7PE7 - chains B and E of the 10 polymer chains in the assembly; structure by electron microscopy, 3.41 A resolution.

[Chain B]
Name: Serine/threonine-protein kinase mTOR
Organism: Homo sapiens
Notes: EC 2.7.11.1
UniProtKB: P42345 (MTOR_HUMAN); numbering as in UniProt; present here: 1-246, 259-2549
Chain sequence (2571 residues; row label = number of the first residue in the row; note: 12 numbers in that range are skipped by the numbering (no residue carries them; nothing is unmodelled there); a row labelled like 246A-246Z holds insertion residues (246A, then the next letters in order)):
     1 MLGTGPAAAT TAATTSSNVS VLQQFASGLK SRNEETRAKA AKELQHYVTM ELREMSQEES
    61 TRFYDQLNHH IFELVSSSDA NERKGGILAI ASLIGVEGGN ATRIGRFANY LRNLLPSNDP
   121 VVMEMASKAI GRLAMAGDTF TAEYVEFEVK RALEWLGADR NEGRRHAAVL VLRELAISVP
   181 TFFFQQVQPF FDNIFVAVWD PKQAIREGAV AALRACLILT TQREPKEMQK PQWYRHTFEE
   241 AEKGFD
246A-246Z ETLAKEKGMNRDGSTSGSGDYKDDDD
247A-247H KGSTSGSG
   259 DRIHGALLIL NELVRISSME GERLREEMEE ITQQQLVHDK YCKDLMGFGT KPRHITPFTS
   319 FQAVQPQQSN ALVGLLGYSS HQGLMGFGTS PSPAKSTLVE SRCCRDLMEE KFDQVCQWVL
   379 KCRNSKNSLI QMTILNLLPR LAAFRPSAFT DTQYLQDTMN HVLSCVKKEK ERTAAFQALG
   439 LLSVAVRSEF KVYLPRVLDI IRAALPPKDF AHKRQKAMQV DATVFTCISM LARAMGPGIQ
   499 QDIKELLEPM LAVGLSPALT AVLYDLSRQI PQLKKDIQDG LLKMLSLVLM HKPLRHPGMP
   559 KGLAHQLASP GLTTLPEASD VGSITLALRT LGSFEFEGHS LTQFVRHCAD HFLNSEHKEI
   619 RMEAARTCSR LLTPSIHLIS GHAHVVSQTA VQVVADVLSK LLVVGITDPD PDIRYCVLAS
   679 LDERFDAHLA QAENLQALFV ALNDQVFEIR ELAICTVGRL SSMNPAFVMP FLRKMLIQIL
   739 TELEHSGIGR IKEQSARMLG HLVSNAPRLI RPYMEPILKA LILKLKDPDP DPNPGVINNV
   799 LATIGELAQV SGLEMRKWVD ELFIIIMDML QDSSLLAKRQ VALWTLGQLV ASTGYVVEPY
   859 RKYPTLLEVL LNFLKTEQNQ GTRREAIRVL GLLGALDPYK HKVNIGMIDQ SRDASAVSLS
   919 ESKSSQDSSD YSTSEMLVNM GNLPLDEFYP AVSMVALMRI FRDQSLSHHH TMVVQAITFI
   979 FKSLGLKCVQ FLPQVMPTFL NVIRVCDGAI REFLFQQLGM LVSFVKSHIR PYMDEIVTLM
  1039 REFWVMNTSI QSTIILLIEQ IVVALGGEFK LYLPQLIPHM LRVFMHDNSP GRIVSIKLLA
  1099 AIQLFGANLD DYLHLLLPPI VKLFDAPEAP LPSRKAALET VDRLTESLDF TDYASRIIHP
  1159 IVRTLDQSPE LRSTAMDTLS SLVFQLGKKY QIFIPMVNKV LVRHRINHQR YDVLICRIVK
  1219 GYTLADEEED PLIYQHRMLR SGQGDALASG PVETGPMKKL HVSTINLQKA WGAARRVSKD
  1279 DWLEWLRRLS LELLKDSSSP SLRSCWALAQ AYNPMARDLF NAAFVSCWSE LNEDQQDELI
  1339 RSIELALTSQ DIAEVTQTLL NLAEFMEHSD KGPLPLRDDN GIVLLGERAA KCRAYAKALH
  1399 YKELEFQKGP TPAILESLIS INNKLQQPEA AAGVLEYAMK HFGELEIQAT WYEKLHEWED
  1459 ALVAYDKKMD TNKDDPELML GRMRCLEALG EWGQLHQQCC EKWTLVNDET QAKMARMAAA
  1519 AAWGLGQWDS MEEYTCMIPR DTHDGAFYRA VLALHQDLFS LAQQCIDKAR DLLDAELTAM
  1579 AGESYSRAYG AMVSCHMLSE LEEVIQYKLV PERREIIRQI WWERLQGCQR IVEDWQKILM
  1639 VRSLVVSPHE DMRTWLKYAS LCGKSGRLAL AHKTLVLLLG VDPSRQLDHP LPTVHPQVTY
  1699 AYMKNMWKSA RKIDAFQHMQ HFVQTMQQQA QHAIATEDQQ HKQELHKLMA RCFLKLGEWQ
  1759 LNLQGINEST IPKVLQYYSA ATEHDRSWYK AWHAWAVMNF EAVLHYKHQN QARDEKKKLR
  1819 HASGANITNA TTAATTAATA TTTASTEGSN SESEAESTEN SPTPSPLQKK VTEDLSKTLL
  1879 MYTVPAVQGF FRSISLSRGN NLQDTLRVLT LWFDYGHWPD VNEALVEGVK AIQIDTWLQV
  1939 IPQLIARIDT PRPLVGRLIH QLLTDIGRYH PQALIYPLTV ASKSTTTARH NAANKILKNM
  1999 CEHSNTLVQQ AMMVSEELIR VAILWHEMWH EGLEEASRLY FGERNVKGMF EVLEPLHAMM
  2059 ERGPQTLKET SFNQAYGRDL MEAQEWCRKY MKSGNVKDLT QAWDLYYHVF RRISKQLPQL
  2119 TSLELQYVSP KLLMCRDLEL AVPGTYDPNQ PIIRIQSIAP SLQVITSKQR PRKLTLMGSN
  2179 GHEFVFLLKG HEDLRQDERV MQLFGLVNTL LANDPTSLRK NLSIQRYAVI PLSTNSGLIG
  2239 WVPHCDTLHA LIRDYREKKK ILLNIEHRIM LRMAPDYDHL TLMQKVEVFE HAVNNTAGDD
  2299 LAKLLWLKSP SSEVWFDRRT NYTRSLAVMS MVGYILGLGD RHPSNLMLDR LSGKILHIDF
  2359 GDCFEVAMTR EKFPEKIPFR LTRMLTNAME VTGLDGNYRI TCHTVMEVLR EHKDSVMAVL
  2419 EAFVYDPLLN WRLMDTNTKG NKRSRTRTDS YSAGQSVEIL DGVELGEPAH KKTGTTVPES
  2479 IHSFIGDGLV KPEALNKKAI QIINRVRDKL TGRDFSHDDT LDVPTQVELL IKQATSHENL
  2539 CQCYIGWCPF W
Unresolved in the structure: 1-16, 31-36, 54-59, 75-81, 157-161, 224-232, 246A-246Z, 247A-247H, 290-303, 318-355, 381-385, 405-409, 467-477, 492-496, 550-579, 596-598, 634-643, 787-790, 904-928, 1239-1262, 1811-1872, 2434-2491
Differences from the reference sequence: insertion (246M-246Z, 247A-247H)
UniProt features mapped onto this chain:
  - region: Val2162 to Arg2168 (G-loop), Lys2258 to Gly2296 (Interaction with MLST8), Gly2335 to Asn2343 (Catalytic loop), His2355 to Thr2380 (Activation loop)
  - binding site (1D-myo-inositol hexakisphosphate): Lys1662, Lys1702, Arg1749
  - binding site (ATP): Ser2165, Gln2167, Leu2185, Lys2187, Glu2190, Tyr2225, Gly2238, Trp2239, Val2240, Thr2245, Met2345, Ile2356
  - binding site (Mg(2+)): Asn2343, Asp2357
  - modified residue: Met1 (N-acetylmethionine), Ser567 (Phosphoserine), Thr1162 (Phosphothreonine), Lys1218 (N6-acetyllysine), Ser1261 (Phosphoserine), Ser2159 (Phosphoserine), Thr2164 (Phosphothreonine), Thr2173 (Phosphothreonine), Thr2446 (Phosphothreonine), Ser2448 (Phosphoserine), Ser2478 (Phosphoserine), Ser2481 (Phosphoserine)
  - cross-link: Lys2066 (Glycyl lysine isopeptide (Lys-Gly) (interchain with G-Cter in ubiquitin))
  - natural variant: Ala8 (A8S: In a lung large cell carcinoma sample), Met135 (M135T: In a metastatic melanoma sample), Arg624 (R624H: In FCORD2; uncertain significance), Asp1376 (D1376E: Found in a patient with focal epilepsy; uncertain significance), Tyr1450 (Y1450D: In FCORD2), Trp1456 (W1456G: In FCORD2), Ala1459 (A1459D: In FCORD2; A1459S: In FCORD2; uncertain significance), Leu1460 (L1460P: In FCORD2), Cys1483 (C1483R: In FCORD2), Trp1490 (W1490R: In SKS), Met1595 (M1595I: In SKS), Arg1709 (R1709H: In FCORD2; uncertain significance), 13 further natural variant entries in UniProt
  - mutagenesis: Lys2066 (K2066R: Complete loss ubiquitination by the SCF(FBXO22) complex), Ser2159 (S2159A: Reduces mTORC1-associated S-2481 autophosphorylation; when associated with A-2164. Reduced activity of the mTORC1 complex; S2159D: Mimics phosphorylation ...), Thr2164 (T2164A: Reduces mTORC1-associated S-2481 autophosphorylation; when associated with A-2159; T2164E: Stronger phosphorylation of RPS6KB1; when associated with D-2159), Thr2173 (T2173A: Increased mTOR kinase activity), His2340 (H2340A: Barely detectable kinase activity), Asp2357 (D2357E: Kinase-dead mutant, loss of interaction with TM4SF5 and loss of lysosome membrane localization; when associated with I-2364), Val2364 (V2364I: Kinase-dead mutant, loss of interaction with TM4SF5 and loss of lysosome membrane localization; when associated with E-2357)

[Chain E]
Name: Rapamycin-insensitive companion of mTOR
Organism: Homo sapiens
UniProtKB: Q6R327 (RICTR_HUMAN); residues 1-1708 here = UniProt positions 1-1708
Chain sequence (1708 residues; each row starts with the number of its first residue):
     1 MAAIGRGRSL KNLRVRGRND SGEENVPLDL TREPSDNLRE ILQNVARLQG VSNMRKLGHL
    61 NNFTKLLCDI GHSEEKLGFH YEDIIICLRL ALLNEAKEVR AAGLRALRYL IQDSSILQKV
   121 LKLKVDYLIA RCIDIQQSNE VERTQALRLV RKMITVNASL FPSSVTNSLI AVGNDGLQER
   181 DRMVRACIAI ICELALQNPE VVALRGGLNT ILKNVIDCQL SRINEALITT ILHLLNHPKT
   241 RQYVRADVEL ERILAPYTDF HYRHSPDTAE GQLKEDREAR FLASKMGIIA TFRSWAGIIN
   301 LCKPGNSGIQ SLIGVLCIPN MEIRRGLLEV LYDIFRLPLP VVTEEFIEAL LSVDPGRFQD
   361 SWRLSDGFVA AEAKTILPHR ARSRPDLMDN YLALILSAFI RNGLLEGLVE VITNSDDHIS
   421 VRATILLGEL LHMANTILPH SHSHHLHCLP TLMNMAASFD IPKEKRLRAS AALNCLKRFH
   481 EMKKRGPKPY SLHLDHIIQK AIATHQKRDQ YLRVQKDIFI LKDTEEALLI NLRDSQVLQH
   541 KENLEWNWNL IGTILKWPNV NLRNYKDEQL HRFVRRLLYF YKPSSKLYAN LDLDFAKAKQ
   601 LTVVGCQFTE FLLESEEDGQ GYLEDLVKDI VQWLNASSGM KPERSLQNNG LLTTLSQHYF
   661 LFIGTLSCHP HGVKMLEKCS VFQCLLNLCS LKNQDHLLKL TVSSLDYSRD GLARVILSKI
   721 LTAATDACRL YATKHLRVLL RANVEFFNNW GIELLVTQLH DKNKTISSEA LDILDEACED
   781 KANLHALIQM KPALSHLGDK GLLLLLRFLS IPKGFSYLNE RGYVAKQLEK WHREYNSKYV
   841 DLIEEQLNEA LTTYRKPVDG DNYVRRSNQR LQRPHVYLPI HLYGQLVHHK TGCHLLEVQN
   901 IITELCRNVR TPDLDKWEEI KKLKASLWAL GNIGSSNWGL NLLQEENVIP DILKLAKQCE
   961 VLSIRGTCVY VLGLIAKTKQ GCDILKCHNW DAVRHSRKHL WPVVPDDVEQ LCNELSSIPS
  1021 TLSLNSESTS SRHNSESESV PSSMFILEDD RFGSSSTSTF FLDINEDTEP TFYDRSGPIK
  1081 DKNSFPFFAS SKLVKNRILN SLTLPNKKHR SSSDPKGGKL SSESKTSNRR IRTLTEPSVD
  1141 FNHSDDFTPI STVQKTLQLE TSFMGNKHIE DTGSTPSIGE NDLKFTKNFG TENHRENTSR
  1201 ERLVVESSTS SHMKIRSQSF NTDTTTSGIS SMSSSPSRET VGVDATTMDT DCGSMSTVVS
  1261 TKTIKTSHYL TPQSNHLSLS KSNSVSLVPP GSSHTLPRRA QSLKAPSIAT IKSLADCNFS
  1321 YTSSRDAFGY ATLKRLQQQR MHPSLSHSEA LASPAKDVLF TDTITMKANS FESRLTPSRF
  1381 MKALSYASLD KEDLLSPINQ NTLQRSSSVR SMVSSATYGG SDDYIGLALP VDINDIFQVK
  1441 DIPYFQTKNI PPHDDRGARA FAHDAGGLPS GTGGLVKNSF HLLRQQMSLT EIMNSIHSDA
  1501 SLFLESTEDT GLQEHTDDNC LYCVCIEILG FQPSNQLSAI CSHSDFQDIP YSDWCEQTIH
  1561 NPLEVVPSKF SGISGCSDGV SQEGSASSTK STELLLGVKT IPDDTPMCRI LLRKEVLRLV
  1621 INLSSSVSTK CHETGLLTIK EKYPQTFDDI CLYSEVSHLL SHCTFRLPCR RFIQELFQDV
  1681 QFLQMHEEAE AVLATPPKQP IVDTSAES
Unresolved in the structure: 1-24, 511-519, 858-871, 1006-1422, 1449-1478, 1495-1509, 1537-1606, 1695-1708
UniProt features mapped onto this chain:
  - binding site (ATP): Asn543, Arg572, Arg576
  - binding site (Zn(2+)): His1515, Cys1520, Cys1523, Cys1651
  - modified residue: Ser21 (Phosphoserine), Ser35 (Phosphoserine), Ser265 (Phosphoserine), Lys1092 (N6-acetyllysine), Lys1095 (N6-acetyllysine), Thr1103 (Phosphothreonine), Lys1116 (N6-acetyllysine), Lys1119 (N6-acetyllysine), Lys1125 (N6-acetyllysine), Thr1135 (Phosphothreonine), Ser1138 (Phosphoserine), Ser1162 (Phosphoserine), Ser1219 (Phosphoserine), Ser1235 (Phosphoserine), Thr1271 (Phosphothreonine), Ser1274 (Phosphoserine), Ser1278 (Phosphoserine), Ser1282 (Phosphoserine), Ser1284 (Phosphoserine), Thr1295 (Phosphothreonine) and 16 more in UniProt
  - cross-link: Lys274 (Glycyl lysine isopeptide (Lys-Gly) (interchain with G-Cter in ubiquitin))
  - mutagenesis: Lys274 (K274G: Abolishes deubiquitination by USP9X and increases interaction with MTOR. No effect on interaction with SIN1), Lys1080 to Lys1082 (In M1; does not affect acetylation), Lys1092 to Lys1095 (In M2; decreased acetylation and activity of the mTORC2 complex), Lys1107 to Lys1108 (In M3; does not affect acetylation), Lys1116 to Lys1125 (In M4; decreased acetylation and activity of the mTORC2 complex), Thr1135 (T1135A: Impaired phosphorylation by RPS6KB1, leading to increased activity of the mTORC2 complex), Ser1235 (S1235A: Impaired phosphorylation by GSK3B in response to stress, leading to increased mTORC2 activity; S1235D: Mimics phosphorylation; decreased activity of mTORC2), Thr1695 (T1695G: Reduced GSK3-mediated phosphorylation, reduced interaction with FBXW7, reduced FBXW7-mediated ubiquitination and increased stability)

[Interface between chain B and chain E]
Pairs across the interface (27):
  Ala688(B) with Val1003(E), hydrophobic
  Gln694(B) with Lys484(E)
  Met721(B) with Val1003(E); Val1004(E)
  Ala724(B) with His480(E), hydrogen bond (backbone-side chain); Trp1001(E), hydrophobic
  Phe725(B) with Lys484(E); Trp1001(E), hydrophobic
  Met727(B) with His447(E)
  Pro728(B) with Lys477(E)
  Arg731(B) with His447(E), hydrogen bond (side chain-backbone); Leu449(E); Met453(E); Leu476(E)
  Lys732(B) with Asn474(E), hydrogen bond
  Ile735(B) with Met453(E), hydrophobic; Ala456(E), hydrophobic; Leu473(E), hydrophobic
  Leu738(B) with Ala457(E), hydrophobic
  His743(B) with Phe459(E)
  Pro770(B) with Asn454(E)
  Tyr771(B) with Cys448(E), hydrogen bond (side chain-backbone); Met453(E); Asn454(E)
  Pro774(B) with Asn454(E); Ala457(E)
  Lys777(B) with Asp460(E), salt bridge
Interface residues without a listed pair, chain B (22 interface residues in all): Asn722, Phe729, Leu734, Thr739, Glu742, Glu773
Interface residues without a listed pair, chain E (22 interface residues in all): Pro450, Arg466, Ser470, Pro1002

[Summary]
Chain B and chain E each contribute 22 residues to their interface; the contacts include 4 hydrogen bonds and
1 salt bridge. Polar pairs include Lys777(B)-Asp460(E), Ala724(B)-His480(E) and Arg731(B)-His447(E).
Chain B is Serine/threonine-protein kinase mTOR and chain E is Rapamycin-insensitive companion of mTOR, both
from Homo sapiens; the structure, cryo-EM structure of DEPTOR bound to human mTOR complex 2, overall
refinement, was determined by electron microscopy together with 7PE8, 7PE9, 7PEA, 7PEB and 7PEC from the same
study.
